PDB entry 3E9O | X-ray diffraction, 2.00 A resolution | chain A

# Chain A
Protein: Pre-mRNA-splicing factor 8
Source organism: Saccharomyces cerevisiae
Notes: fragment: RNA binding domain
Reference sequence: P33334 (PRP8_YEAST); residue numbers follow UniProt; this construct covers 1836-2087
Chain sequence (258 residues; numbered 1830 to 2087; the number before each row is that of its first residue):
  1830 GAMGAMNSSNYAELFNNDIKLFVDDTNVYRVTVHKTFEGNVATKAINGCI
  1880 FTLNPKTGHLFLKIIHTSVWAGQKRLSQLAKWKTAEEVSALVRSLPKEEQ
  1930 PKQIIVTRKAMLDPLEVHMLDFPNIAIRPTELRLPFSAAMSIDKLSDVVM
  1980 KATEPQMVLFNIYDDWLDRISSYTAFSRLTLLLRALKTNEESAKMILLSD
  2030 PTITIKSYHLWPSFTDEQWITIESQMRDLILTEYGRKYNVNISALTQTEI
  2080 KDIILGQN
Not modelled in the structure: 1830-1832
Sequence notes: expression tag (1830-1835)
Modified / non-standard residues: Mse1832 (selenomethionine); Mse1835, Mse1940, Mse1948, Mse1969, Mse1979, Mse1986, Mse2024, Mse2055 (selenomethionine; parent Met)
Swiss-Prot annotation at these positions:
  - mutagenesis: D1853 (D1853A: Alters protein folding. Severely impaired growth. Strongly reduced growth at 35 degrees Celsius; when associated with A-1854; D1853N: Reduced growth at 30 degrees Celsius ...), D1854 (D1854A: Reduced growth at 30 degrees Celsius. Strongly reduced growth at 16 degrees Celsius. Strongly reduced growth at 35 degrees Celsius; when associated with A-1853 ...), T1855 (T1855A: Reduced growth at 30 degrees Celsius. Strongly reduced growth at 16 degrees Celsius), T1936 (T1936A: Reduced growth at 30 degrees Celsius. Strongly reduced growth at 16 degrees Celsius), R1937 (R1937K: Severely impaired growth. Reduced growth at 30 degrees Celsius. Strongly reduced growth at 16 degrees Celsius)
From the paper describing this entry:
  - mutagenesis - D1853A, R1937A: abolished growth
  - mutagenesis - D1853N, D1854N, T1855A, T1936A, R1937K: decreased growth

# In short
Curated annotation (UniProt) lists 5 mutagenesis sites. The paper reports that D1853N, D1854N and T1855A,
among others, reduce growth; D1853A and R1937A abolish growth; 7 substitutions were tested in all.
Chain A is Pre-mRNA-splicing factor 8 (Saccharomyces cerevisiae); the structure, Crystal Structure of Yeast
Prp8, Residues 1836-2092, was determined by X-ray diffraction, deposited together with 3E9L and 3E9P.
